1ZQM - chains P and A of the 3 polymer chains in the assembly; structure by X-ray diffraction, 3.20 A resolution.

Chain P:
Molecule: 7-nt DNA strand
Sequence (7 nucleotides; row label = number of the first residue in the row):
     1 TCTAATG
Bound ions: Mn2+ site 1: DT6 (shared with Thr101(A), Ile106(A) of chain A); Mn2+ site 2 near DG7 (its only coordinating residue here)

Chain A:
Molecule: Protein (DNA polymerase beta (e.c.2.7.7.7))
Organism: Homo sapiens
UniProtKB: P06746 (DPOB_HUMAN); residues 2-335 here correspond to UniProt positions 1-334 (UniProt number = residue number - 1)
Sequence (335 residues; row label = number of the first residue in the row):
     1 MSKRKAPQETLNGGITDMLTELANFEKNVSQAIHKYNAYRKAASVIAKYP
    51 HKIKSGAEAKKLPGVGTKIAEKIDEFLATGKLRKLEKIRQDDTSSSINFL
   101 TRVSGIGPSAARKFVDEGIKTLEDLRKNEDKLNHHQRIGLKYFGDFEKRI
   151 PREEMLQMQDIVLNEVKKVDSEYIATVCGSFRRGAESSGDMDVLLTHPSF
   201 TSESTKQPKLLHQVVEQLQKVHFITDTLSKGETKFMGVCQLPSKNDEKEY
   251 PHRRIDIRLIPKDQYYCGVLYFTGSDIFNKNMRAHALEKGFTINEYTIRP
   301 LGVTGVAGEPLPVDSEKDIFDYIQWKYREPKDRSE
Disordered / not traced: 1-8
Bound ions: Mn2+ site 1 near Leu62 (its only coordinating residue here); Mn2+ site 2: Thr101, Ile106 (shared with DT6(P) of chain P)
Swiss-Prot annotation at these positions:
  - binding site (K(+)): Lys61
  - binding site (Na(+)): Lys61

How chain P and chain A interact:
Residue-residue contacts - 16 pairs, chain P then chain A:
  DA4(P) - Ser109(A)  sugar contact
  DA5(P) - Gly105(A)  sugar contact
  DA5(P) - Ile106(A)  phosphate contact
  DA5(P) - Gly107(A)  hydrogen bond to the phosphate
  DA5(P) - Pro108(A)  phosphate contact
  DA5(P) - Ser109(A)  hydrogen bond to the phosphate
  DA5(P) - Ala110(A)  hydrogen bond to the phosphate
  DT6(P) - Val103(A)  phosphate contact
  DT6(P) - Ser104(A)  phosphate contact
  DT6(P) - Gly105(A)  hydrogen bond to the phosphate
  DT6(P) - Ile106(A)  hydrogen bond to the phosphate
  DT6(P) - Lys234(A)  base contact
  DT6(P) - Met236(A)  sugar contact
  DG7(P) - Arg254(A)  salt bridge to the phosphate
  DG7(P) - Asp256(A)  phosphate contact
  DG7(P) - Arg258(A)  phosphate contact
Also at the interface, not in a pair above, chain A (15 interface residues in all): Asp190, Asp192

Overview:
The interface between chain P and chain A involves 4 residues on one side and 15 on the other, with 5 hydrogen
bonds and 1 salt bridge. Among the polar pairs are DA5(P)-Gly107(A), DA5(P)-Ser109(A) and DA5(P)-Ala110(A).
Here chain P is a 7-nt DNA strand and chain A is Protein (DNA polymerase beta (e.c.2.7.7.7)) (Homo sapiens).
Entry 1ZQM (DNA polymerase beta (pol B) (e.c.2.7.7.7) complexed with seven base pairs of DNA; soaked in the
...) was determined by X-ray diffraction, deposited together with 1ZQA, 1ZQB, 1ZQC, 1ZQD, 1ZQE, 1ZQG and 28
further entries.
